7ON1 - chains c and I of the 12 polymer chains in the assembly; structure by electron microscopy, 3.35 A resolution.

Chain c:
Protein: Histone H2A
From: Saccharomyces cerevisiae
UniProt: A0A6A5Q1K4 (A0A6A5Q1K4_YEASX); numbering as in UniProt (aligned over 1-132)
Chain sequence (134 residues; row label = number of the first residue in the row; numbers below 1 keep their minus sign (Gly-1 is residue -1)):
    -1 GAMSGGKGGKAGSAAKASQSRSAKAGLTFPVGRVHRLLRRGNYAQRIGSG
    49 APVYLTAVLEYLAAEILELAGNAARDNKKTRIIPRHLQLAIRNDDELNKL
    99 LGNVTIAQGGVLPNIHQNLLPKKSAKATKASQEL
Unresolved in the structure: -1 to 16, 114-132
Construct notes: expression tag (-1 to 0)

Chain I:
Molecule: 147-nt DNA strand
From: Escherichia coli
Sequence (147 nucleotides; each row starts with the number of its first residue; numbers below 1 keep their minus sign (DA-73 is residue -73)):
   -73 ATCGAGAATCCCGGTGCCGAGGCCGCTCAATTGGTCGTAGACAGCTCTAG
   -23 CACCGCTTAAACGCACGTACGCGCTGTCCCCCGCGTTTTAACCGCCAAGG
    27 GGATTACTCCCTAGTCTCCAGGCACGTGTCAGATATATACATCCGAT
Unresolved in the structure: -73 to -62, 62-73

Chain c / chain I interface:
Residue-residue contacts (6; chain c residue first):
  Gln17(c) - DT-43(I)  phosphate contact
  Arg19(c) - DT-43(I)  salt bridge to the phosphate
  Gly30(c) - DA-44(I)  sugar contact
  Arg34(c) - DA-44(I)  salt bridge to the phosphate
  Arg79(c) - DG-55(I)  hydrogen bond to the phosphate
  Arg79(c) - DA-54(I)  salt bridge to the phosphate
Also at the interface, not in a pair above, chain c (7 interface residues in all): Arg31, Arg44
Also at the interface, not in a pair above, chain I (6 interface residues in all): DT-42, DA-35

Summary:
7 residues of chain c face 6 of chain I across their interface; the contacts include 1 hydrogen bond and 3
salt bridges. Polar pairs include Arg79(c)-DG-55(I), Arg19(c)-DT-43(I) and Arg34(c)-DA-44(I).
Here chain c is Histone H2A (Saccharomyces cerevisiae) and chain I is a 147-nt DNA strand (Escherichia coli).
Entry 7ON1 (Cenp-A nucleosome in complex with Cenp-C) was determined by electron microscopy.
